Entry 8DBU (electron microscopy, 3.40 A resolution); this record covers chains G and H of the 22 polymer chains in the assembly.

[Chain G]
Name: ATP synthase gamma chain
Organism: Escherichia coli
UniProtKB: C3SLA2 (C3SLA2_ECOLX); residues 0-286 here correspond to UniProt positions 1-287 (UniProt number = residue number + 1)
Amino-acid sequence (287 residues; numbered 0 to 286; the number before each row is that of its first residue; numbering starts at 0):
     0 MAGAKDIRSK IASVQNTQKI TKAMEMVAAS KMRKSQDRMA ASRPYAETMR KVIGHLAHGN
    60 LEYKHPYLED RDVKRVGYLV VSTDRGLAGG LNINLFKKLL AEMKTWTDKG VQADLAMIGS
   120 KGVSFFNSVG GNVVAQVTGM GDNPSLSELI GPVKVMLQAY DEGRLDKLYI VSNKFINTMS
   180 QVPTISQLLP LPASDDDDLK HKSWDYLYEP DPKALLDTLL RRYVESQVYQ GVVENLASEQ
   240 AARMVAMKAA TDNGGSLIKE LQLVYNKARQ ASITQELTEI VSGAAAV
Disordered / not traced: 0, 285-286
Construct notes: conflict D5 (Glu6 in C3SLA2), A87 (Cys88 in C3SLA2), A112 (Cys113 in C3SLA2)

[Chain H]
Name: ATP synthase epsilon chain
Organism: Escherichia coli
UniProtKB: A0A4V1DSB5 (A0A4V1DSB5_ECOLX); residues 0-138 here correspond to UniProt positions 1-139 (UniProt number = residue number + 1)
Amino-acid sequence (139 residues; row label = number of the first residue in the row; numbering starts at 0):
     0 MAMTYHLDVV SAEQQMFSGL VEKIQVTGSE GELGIYPGHA PLLTAIKPGM IRIVKQHGHE
    60 EFIYLSGGIL EVQPGNVTVL ADTAIRGQDL DEARAMEAKR KAEEHISSSH GDVDYAQASA
   120 ELAKAIAQLR VIELTKKAM
Disordered / not traced: 0-2, 137-138

[How chain G and chain H interact]
Contacting residue pairs (38):
  A40(G) - E12(H)
  P43(G) - Q14(H)
  Y44(G) - V9(H)  hydrophobic
  Y44(G) - S10(H)
  Y44(G) - A11(H)  hydrophobic
  T47(G) - D7(H)  hydrogen bond
  T47(G) - V9(H)
  T47(G) - T77(H)
  T47(G) - L79(H)
  M48(G) - L79(H)  hydrophobic
  K50(G) - E70(H)  salt bridge
  K50(G) - P73(H)
  K50(G) - N75(H)  hydrogen bond (side chain-backbone)
  K50(G) - V76(H)
  K50(G) - T77(H)  hydrogen bond
  V51(G) - T77(H)
  H54(G) - Q72(H)  hydrogen bond
  H57(G) - Q72(H)
  H200(G) - P73(H)
  H200(G) - G74(H)  hydrogen bond (side chain-backbone)
  S202(G) - P40(H)
  W203(G) - G37(H)
  W203(G) - A39(H)
  D204(G) - A39(H)
  D204(G) - P40(H)
  Y205(G) - P40(H)
  Y205(G) - L41(H)
  Y205(G) - L42(H)
  Y205(G) - Q72(H)
  L206(G) - P40(H)  hydrogen bond (backbone-backbone)
  L206(G) - L41(H)
  E208(G) - S28(H)  hydrogen bond
  E208(G) - E29(H)
  E208(G) - L42(H)
  E208(G) - T43(H)
  L214(G) - T43(H)
  L214(G) - A44(H)
  L218(G) - L79(H)  hydrophobic
Other interface residues (no listed pair), chain G (21 interface residues in all): G58, Y207, T217
Other interface residues (no listed pair), chain H (25 interface residues in all): H38, I68

[In short]
21 residues of chain G face 25 of chain H across their interface; the contacts include 7 hydrogen bonds and 1
salt bridge. Among the polar pairs are K50(G)-E70(H), T47(G)-D7(H) and K50(G)-N75(H).
Chain G is ATP synthase gamma chain and chain H is ATP synthase epsilon chain, both from Escherichia coli; the
structure, E. coli ATP synthase imaged in 10mM MgATP State2 "down" Fo classified, was determined by electron
microscopy, deposited together with 8DBP, 8DBQ, 8DBR, 8DBS, 8DBT, 8DBV and 8DBW.
